4OIO - chains A and C of the 8 polymer chains in the assembly; structure by X-ray diffraction, 3.10 A resolution.

[Chain A]
Name: DNA-directed RNA polymerase subunit alpha
From: Thermus thermophilus
Notes: EC 2.7.7.6
Reference sequence: Q5SHR6 (RPOA_THET8); numbering as in UniProt (aligned over 1-315)
Chain sequence (315 residues; numbered 1 to 315; the number before each row is that of its first residue):
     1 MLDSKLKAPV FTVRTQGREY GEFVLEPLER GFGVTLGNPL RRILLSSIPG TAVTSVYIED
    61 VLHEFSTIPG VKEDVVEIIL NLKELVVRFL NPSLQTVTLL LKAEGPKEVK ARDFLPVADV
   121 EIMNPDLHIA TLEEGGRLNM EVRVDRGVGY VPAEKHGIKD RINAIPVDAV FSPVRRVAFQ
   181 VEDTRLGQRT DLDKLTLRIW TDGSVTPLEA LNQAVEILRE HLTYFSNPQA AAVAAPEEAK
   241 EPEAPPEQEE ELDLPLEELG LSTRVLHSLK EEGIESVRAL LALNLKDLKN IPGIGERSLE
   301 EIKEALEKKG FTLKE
Not modelled in the structure: 1-3, 230-315

[Chain C]
Name: DNA-directed RNA polymerase subunit beta
From: Thermus thermophilus
Notes: EC 2.7.7.6
Reference sequence: Q8RQE9 (RPOB_THET8); residues 1-1119 here = UniProt positions 1-1119
Chain sequence (1119 residues; numbered 1 to 1119; the number before each row is that of its first residue):
     1 MEIKRFGRIR EVIPLPPLTE IQVESYRRAL QADVPPEKRE NVGIQAAFRE TFPIEEEDKG
    61 KGGLVLDFLE YRLGEPPFPQ DECREKDLTY QAPLYARLQL IHKDTGLIKE DEVFLGHIPL
   121 MTEDGSFIIN GADRVIVSQI HRSPGVYFTP DPARPGRYIA SIIPLPKRGP WIDLEVEPNG
   181 VVSMKVNKRK FPLVLLLRVL GYDQETLARE LGAYGELVQG LMDESVFAMR PEEALIRLFT
   241 LLRPGDPPKR DKAVAYVYGL IADPRRYDLG EAGRYKAEEK LGIRLSGRTL ARFEDGEFKD
   301 EVFLPTLRYL FALTAGVPGH EVDDIDHLGN RRIRTVGELM TDQFRVGLAR LARGVRERML
   361 MGSEDSLTPA KLVNSRPLEA AIREFFSRSQ LSQFKDETNP LSSLRHKRRI SALGPGGLTR
   421 ERAGFDVRDV HRTHYGRICP VETPEGANIG LITSLAAYAR VDELGFIRTP YRRVVGGVVT
   481 DEVVYMTATE EDRYTIAQAN TPLEGNRIAA ERVVARRKGE PVIVSPEEVE FMDVSPKQVF
   541 SVNTNLIPFL EHDDANRALM GSNMQTQAVP LIRAQAPVVM TGLEERVVRD SLAALYAEED
   601 GEVAKVDGNR IVVRYEDGRL VEYPLRRFYR SNQGTALDQR PRVVVGQRVR KGDLLADGPA
   661 SENGFLALGQ NVLVAIMPFD GYNFEDAIVI SEELLKRDFY TSIHIERYEI EARDTKLGPE
   721 RITRDIPHLS EAALRDLDEE GVVRIGAEVK PGDILVGRTS FKGESEPTPE ERLLRSIFGE
   781 KARDVKDTSL RVPPGEGGIV VRTVRLRRGD PGVELKPGVR EVVRVYVAQK RKLQVGDKLA
   841 NRHGNKGVVA KILPVEDMPH LPDGTPVDVI LNPLGVPSRM NLGQILETHL GLAGYFLGQR
   901 YISPIFDGAK EPEIKELLAQ AFEVYFGKRK GEGFGVDKRE VEVLRRAEKL GLVTPGKTPE
   961 EQLKELFLQG KVVLYDGRTG EPIEGPIVVG QMFIMKLYHM VEDKMHARST GPYSLITQQP
  1021 LGGKAQFGGQ RFGEMEVWAL EAYGAAHTLQ EMLTLKSDDI EGRNAAYEAI IKGEDVPEPS
  1081 VPESFRVLVK ELQALALDVQ TLDEKDNPVD IFEGLASKR
Not modelled in the structure: 57-63, 1119
Residues lining bound ligands:
  - CMPcPP (2TM; 5'-O-[(S)-hydroxy{[(S)-hydroxy(phosphonooxy)phosphoryl]methyl}phosphoryl]cytidine): Glu445, Arg557, Ser878, Arg879
  - ATP (adenosine-5'-triphosphate): Gln567, Lys838, Lys846, Tyr998, His999

[Interface between chain A and chain C]
Pairs across the interface - 75 pairs, chain A then chain C:
  Glu22(A) - Phe934(C)
  Val34(A) - Arg939(C)
  Asn38(A) - Gly977(C)  hydrogen bond (side chain-backbone)
  Asn38(A) - Arg978(C)  hydrogen bond (side chain-backbone)
  Asn38(A) - Thr979(C)  hydrogen bond (side chain-backbone)
  Asn38(A) - Gly980(C)  hydrogen bond (side chain-backbone)
  Arg41(A) - His860(C)  hydrogen bond
  Arg41(A) - Gly864(C)
  Arg42(A) - Glu856(C)  hydrogen bond (side chain-backbone)
  Arg42(A) - Asp857(C)  salt bridge
  Arg42(A) - Gly977(C)  hydrogen bond (side chain-backbone)
  Arg42(A) - Arg978(C)
  Ser46(A) - Glu856(C)
  Leu62(A) - Ile745(C)  hydrophobic
  His63(A) - Ile745(C)
  His63(A) - Ile799(C)
  His63(A) - Val800(C)
  His63(A) - Val801(C)
  Glu64(A) - Lys830(C)
  Phe65(A) - Phe628(C)
  Phe65(A) - Ile703(C)  hydrophobic
  Phe65(A) - Val801(C)  hydrophobic
  Thr67(A) - Gly608(C)
  Thr67(A) - Asn609(C)
  Ile68(A) - Asp607(C)
  Pro69(A) - Asp607(C)
  Gly70(A) - Asp607(C)  hydrogen bond (backbone-side chain)
  Val71(A) - Asp607(C)  hydrogen bond (backbone-side chain)
  Val71(A) - Gly608(C)  hydrogen bond (backbone-backbone)
  Lys72(A) - Val606(C)
  Lys72(A) - Gly608(C)
  Lys72(A) - Pro641(C)
  Lys72(A) - Val643(C)  hydrogen bond (side chain-backbone)
  Asp74(A) - Arg627(C)  salt bridge
  Asp74(A) - Arg640(C)  salt bridge
  Val76(A) - Phe628(C)  hydrophobic
  Glu77(A) - Arg640(C)  salt bridge
  Leu80(A) - Arg573(C)
  Leu80(A) - Asp698(C)
  Lys83(A) - Lys696(C)  hydrogen bond (side chain-backbone)
  Lys83(A) - Asp698(C)  salt bridge
  Glu133(A) - Lys605(C)
  Glu133(A) - Val606(C)  hydrogen bond (side chain-backbone)
  Glu133(A) - Arg610(C)  salt bridge
  Glu133(A) - Val645(C)
  Tyr150(A) - Glu692(C)
  Tyr150(A) - Leu695(C)
  Tyr150(A) - Lys696(C)
  Tyr150(A) - Lys832(C)
  Asp168(A) - Lys830(C)  salt bridge
  Asp168(A) - Lys832(C)  salt bridge
  Arg176(A) - Gly864(C)
  Arg176(A) - Thr865(C)
  Val177(A) - Gly864(C)
  Ala178(A) - Pro862(C)
  Ala178(A) - Asp863(C)
  Ala178(A) - Gly864(C)
  Phe179(A) - Arg939(C)  hydrogen bond (backbone-side chain)
  Gln180(A) - Arg929(C)
  Gln180(A) - Phe934(C)
  Gln180(A) - Gly935(C)  hydrogen bond (side chain-backbone)
  Gln180(A) - Asp937(C)
  Gln180(A) - Arg939(C)
  Val181(A) - Asp937(C)  hydrogen bond (backbone-side chain)
  Val181(A) - Lys938(C)  hydrogen bond (backbone-backbone)
  Val181(A) - Arg939(C)
  Glu182(A) - Phe934(C)
  Glu182(A) - Gly935(C)  hydrogen bond (side chain-backbone)
  Asp183(A) - Lys938(C)  salt bridge
  Asp191(A) - Lys938(C)  salt bridge
  Leu192(A) - Lys938(C)  hydrogen bond (backbone-side chain)
  Asp193(A) - Lys938(C)  salt bridge
  Thr196(A) - Phe934(C)
  Arg198(A) - Glu932(C)  salt bridge
  Arg198(A) - Phe934(C)
Also at the interface, not in a pair above, chain A (42 interface residues in all): Leu45, Glu108, Thr131, Glu154, Val170
Also at the interface, not in a pair above, chain C (52 interface residues in all): Asp638, Arg642, Val644, Gly746, Ala828, Gln829, Val855, Gly933, Val936, Asp976

[In short]
42 residues of chain A and 52 residues of chain C are in contact; the contacts include 19 hydrogen bonds and
12 salt bridges. Among the polar pairs are Arg42(A)-Asp857(C), Asp74(A)-Arg627(C) and Asp74(A)-Arg640(C).
Ligands of chain C: ATP and CMPcPP.
Here chain A is DNA-directed RNA polymerase subunit alpha and chain C is DNA-directed RNA polymerase subunit
beta, both from Thermus thermophilus. Entry 4OIO (Crystal structure of Thermus thermophilus pre-insertion
substrate complex for de novo transcription initiation) was determined by X-ray diffraction together with
4MQ9, 4OIN, 4OIP, 4OIQ and 4OIR from the same study.
